PDB entry 8WJL | electron microscopy, 6.15 A resolution (low resolution: residue-level contacts below are approximate; hydrogen-bond / salt-bridge calls are withheld) | chains A and C of the 3 polymer chains in the assembly

[Chain A]
Molecule: Structural maintenance of chromosomes protein 5
Organism: Saccharomyces cerevisiae S288C
Reference sequence: Q08204 (SMC5_YEAST); residue numbers follow UniProt; this construct covers 1-1093
Sequence (1093 residues; each row starts with the number of its first residue):
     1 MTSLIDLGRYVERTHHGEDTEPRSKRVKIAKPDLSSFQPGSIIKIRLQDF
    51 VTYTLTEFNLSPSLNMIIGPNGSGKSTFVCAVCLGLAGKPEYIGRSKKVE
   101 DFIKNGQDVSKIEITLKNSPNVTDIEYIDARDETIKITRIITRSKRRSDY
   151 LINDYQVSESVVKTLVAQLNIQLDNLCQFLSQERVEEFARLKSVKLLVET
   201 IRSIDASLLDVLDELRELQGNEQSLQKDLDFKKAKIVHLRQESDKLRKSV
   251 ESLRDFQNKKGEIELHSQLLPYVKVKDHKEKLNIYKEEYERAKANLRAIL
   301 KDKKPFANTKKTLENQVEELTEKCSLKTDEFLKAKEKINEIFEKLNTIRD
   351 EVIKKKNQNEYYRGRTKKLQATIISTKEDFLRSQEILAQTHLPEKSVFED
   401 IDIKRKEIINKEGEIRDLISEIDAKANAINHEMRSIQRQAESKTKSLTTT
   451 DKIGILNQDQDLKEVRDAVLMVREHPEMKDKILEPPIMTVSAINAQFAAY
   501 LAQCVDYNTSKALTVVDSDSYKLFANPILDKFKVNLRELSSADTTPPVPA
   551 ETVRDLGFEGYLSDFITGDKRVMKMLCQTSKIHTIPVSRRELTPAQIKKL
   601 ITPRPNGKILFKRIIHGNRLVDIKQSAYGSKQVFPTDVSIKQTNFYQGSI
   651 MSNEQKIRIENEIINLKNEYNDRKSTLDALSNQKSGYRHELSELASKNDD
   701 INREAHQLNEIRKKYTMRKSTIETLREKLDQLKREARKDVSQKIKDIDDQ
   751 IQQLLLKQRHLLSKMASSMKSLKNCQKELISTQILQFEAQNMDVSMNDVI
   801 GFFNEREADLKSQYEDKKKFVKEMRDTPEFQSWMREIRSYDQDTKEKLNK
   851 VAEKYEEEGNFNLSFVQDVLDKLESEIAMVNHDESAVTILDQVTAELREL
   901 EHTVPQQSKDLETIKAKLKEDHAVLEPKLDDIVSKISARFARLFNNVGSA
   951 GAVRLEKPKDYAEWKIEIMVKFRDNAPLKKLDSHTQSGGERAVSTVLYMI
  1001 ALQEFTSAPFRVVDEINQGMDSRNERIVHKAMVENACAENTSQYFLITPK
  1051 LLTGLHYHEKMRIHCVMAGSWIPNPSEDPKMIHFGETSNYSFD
Not modelled in the structure: 1-325, 780-1093

[Chain C]
Molecule: E3 SUMO-protein ligase MMS21
Organism: Saccharomyces cerevisiae S288C
Notes: EC 2.3.2.-
Reference sequence: P38632 (NSE2_YEAST); residue numbers follow UniProt; this construct covers 1-267
Sequence (267 residues; numbered 1 to 267; the number before each row is that of its first residue):
     1 MALNDNPIPKSVPLHPKSGKYFHNLHARDLSNIYQQCYKQIDETINQLVD
    51 STSPSTIGIEEQVADITSTYKLLSTYESESNSFDEHIKDLKKNFKQSSDA
   101 CPQIDLSTWDKYRTGELTAPKLSELYLNMPTPEPATMVNNTDTLKILKVL
   151 PYIWNDPTCVIPDLQNPADEDDLQIEGGKIELTCPITCKPYEAPLISRKC
   201 NHVFDRDGIQNYLQGYTTRDCPQAACSQVVSMRDFVRDPIMELRCKIAKM
   251 KESQEQDKRSSQAIDVL
Not modelled in the structure: 1-28, 85-131
Swiss-Prot annotation at these positions:
  - zinc finger: Asp169 to Gln256 (SP-RING-type)
  - binding site (Zn(2+)): Cys200, His202, Cys221, Cys226

[Chain A / chain C interface]
Residue-residue contacts (27):
  Ala334(A) with Tyr34(C)
  Phe342(A) with Gln36(C); Gln40(C)
  Leu345(A) with Gln40(C); Thr44(C)
  Val352(A) with Ser51(C)
  Arg363(A) with Ser260(C); Ser261(C)
  Gln370(A) with Ile264(C)
  Ile373(A) with Ile264(C); Leu267(C)
  Lys377(A) with Leu267(C)
  Lys733(A) with Leu267(C)
  Arg737(A) with Asp265(C)
  Leu755(A) with Ser53(C)
  Gln758(A) with Thr52(C)
  Arg759(A) with Gln62(C); Ile66(C)
  Leu762(A) with Leu48(C); Ile66(C)
  Met769(A) with Leu73(C)
  Leu772(A) with Tyr34(C)
  Lys773(A) with Tyr76(C)
  Cys775(A) with Tyr34(C)
  Gln776(A) with Leu30(C); Tyr34(C)
  Leu779(A) with Leu30(C)
Interface residues without a listed pair, chain A (21 interface residues in all): Met765
Interface residues without a listed pair, chain C (20 interface residues in all): Gln47, Thr56

[Overview]
Chain A and chain C form an interface of 21 and 20 residues respectively. From UniProt: 4 Zn2+-binding
residues on chain C.
Here chain A is Structural maintenance of chromosomes protein 5 and chain C is E3 SUMO-protein ligase MMS21,
both from Saccharomyces cerevisiae S288C. Entry 8WJL (Cryo-EM structure of 6-subunit Smc5/6 hinge region) was
determined by electron microscopy (same publication as 7YLM, 7YMD, 7YQH, 8HQS, 8I13, 8I21 and 6 further
entries).
